3SFZ - chain A; structure by X-ray diffraction, 3.00 A resolution.

# Chain A
Protein: Apoptotic peptidase activating factor 1
Source organism: Mus musculus
Reference sequence: A2RRK8 (A2RRK8_MOUSE); numbering as in UniProt (aligned over 1-1249)
Amino-acid sequence (1249 residues; each row starts with the number of its first residue):
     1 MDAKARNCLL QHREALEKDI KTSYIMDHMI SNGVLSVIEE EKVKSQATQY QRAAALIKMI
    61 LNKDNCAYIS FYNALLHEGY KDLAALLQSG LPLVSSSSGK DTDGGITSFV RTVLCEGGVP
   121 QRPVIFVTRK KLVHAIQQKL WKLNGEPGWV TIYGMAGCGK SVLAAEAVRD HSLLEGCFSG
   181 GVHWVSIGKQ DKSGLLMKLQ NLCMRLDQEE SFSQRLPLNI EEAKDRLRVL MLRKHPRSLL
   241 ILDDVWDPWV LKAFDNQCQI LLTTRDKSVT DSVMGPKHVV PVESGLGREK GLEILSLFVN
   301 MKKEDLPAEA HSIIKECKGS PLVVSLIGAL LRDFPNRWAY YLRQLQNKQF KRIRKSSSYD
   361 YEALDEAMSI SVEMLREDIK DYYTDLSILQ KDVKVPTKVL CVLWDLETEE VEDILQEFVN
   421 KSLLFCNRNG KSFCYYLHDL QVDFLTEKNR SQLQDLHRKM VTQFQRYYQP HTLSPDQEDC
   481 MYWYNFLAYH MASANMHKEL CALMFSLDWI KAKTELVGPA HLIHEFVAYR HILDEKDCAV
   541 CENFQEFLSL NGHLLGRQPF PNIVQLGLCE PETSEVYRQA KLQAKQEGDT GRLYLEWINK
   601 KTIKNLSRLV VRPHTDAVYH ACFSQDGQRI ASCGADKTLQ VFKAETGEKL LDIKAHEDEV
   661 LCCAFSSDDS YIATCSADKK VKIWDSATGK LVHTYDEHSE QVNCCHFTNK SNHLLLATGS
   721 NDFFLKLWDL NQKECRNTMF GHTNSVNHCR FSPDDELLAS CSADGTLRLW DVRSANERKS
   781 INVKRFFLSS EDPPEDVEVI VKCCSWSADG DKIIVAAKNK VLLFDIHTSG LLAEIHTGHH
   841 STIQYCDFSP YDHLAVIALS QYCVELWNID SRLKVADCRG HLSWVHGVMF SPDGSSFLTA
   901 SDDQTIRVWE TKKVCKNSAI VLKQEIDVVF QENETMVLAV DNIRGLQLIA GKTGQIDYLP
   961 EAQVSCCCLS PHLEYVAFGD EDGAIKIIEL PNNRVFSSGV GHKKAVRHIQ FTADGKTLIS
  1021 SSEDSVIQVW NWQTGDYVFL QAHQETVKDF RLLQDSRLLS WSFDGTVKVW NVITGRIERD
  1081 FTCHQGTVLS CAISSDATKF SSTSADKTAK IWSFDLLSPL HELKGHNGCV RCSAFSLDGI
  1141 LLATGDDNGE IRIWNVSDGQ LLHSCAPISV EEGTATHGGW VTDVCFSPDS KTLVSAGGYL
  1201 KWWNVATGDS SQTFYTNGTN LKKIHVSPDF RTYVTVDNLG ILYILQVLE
Disordered / not traced: 1-101, 788-795, 1170-1176
Disulfide bonds: C633-C663, C675-C705, C704-C749, C761-C804, C803-C846

# Overview
Chain A is Apoptotic peptidase activating factor 1 (Mus musculus); the structure, Crystal structure of
full-length murine Apaf-1, was determined by X-ray diffraction (same publication as 3SHF).
